PDB entry 6R23 | electron microscopy, 4.90 A resolution (low resolution: residue-level contacts below are approximate; hydrogen-bond / salt-bridge calls are withheld) | chains A and B

# Chain A (and B)
Molecule: Transposon Ty3-I Gag-Pol polyprotein
From: Saccharomyces cerevisiae (strain ATCC 204508 / S288c)
Notes: EC 3.4.23.-, 2.7.7.49, 2.7.7.7, 3.1.26.4; engineered mutation(s): D336I; chain B of this document is another copy of the same molecule, construct and numbering; everything in this record applies to it too
UniProt: Q7LHG5 (YI31B_YEAST); residues 1-309 here = UniProt positions 1-309
Chain sequence (309 residues; numbered 1 to 309; the number before each row is that of its first residue):
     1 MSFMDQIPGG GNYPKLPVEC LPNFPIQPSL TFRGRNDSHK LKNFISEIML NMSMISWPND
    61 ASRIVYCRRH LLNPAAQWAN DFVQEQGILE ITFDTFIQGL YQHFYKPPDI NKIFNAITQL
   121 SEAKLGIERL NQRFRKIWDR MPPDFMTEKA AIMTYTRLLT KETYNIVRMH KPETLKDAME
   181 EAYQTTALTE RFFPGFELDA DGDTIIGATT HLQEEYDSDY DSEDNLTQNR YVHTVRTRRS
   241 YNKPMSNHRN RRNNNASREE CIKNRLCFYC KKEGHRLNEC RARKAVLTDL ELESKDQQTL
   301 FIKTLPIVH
Unresolved in the structure: 1-104, 196-309
Curated features (UniProtKB/Swiss-Prot):
  - zinc finger: Arg265 to Ala282 (CCHC-type)
  - site (Cleavage): Gly207, Ala208, His233, Thr234, His309

# Interface between chain A and chain B
Residue-residue contacts - 16 pairs, chain A then chain B:
  Ile110(A) - Met153(B)
  Asn111(A) - Met153(B)
  Asn111(A) - Arg157(B)
  Phe114(A) - Met153(B)
  Phe114(A) - Arg157(B)
  Asn115(A) - Arg157(B)
  Phe145(A) - Thr147(B)
  Phe145(A) - Ala150(B)
  Thr147(A) - Phe145(B)
  Ala150(A) - Phe145(B)
  Met153(A) - Ile110(B)
  Met153(A) - Asn111(B)
  Met153(A) - Phe114(B)
  Arg157(A) - Asn111(B)
  Arg157(A) - Phe114(B)
  Arg157(A) - Asn115(B)
Also at the interface, not in a pair above, chain A (11 interface residues in all): Asp144, Met146
Also at the interface, not in a pair above, chain B (11 interface residues in all): Asp144, Met146

# In short
The chain A/chain B interface involves 11 residues from each chain.
Chain A and chain B are both Transposon Ty3-I Gag-Pol polyprotein (Saccharomyces cerevisiae (strain ATCC
204508 / S288c)); the structure, The structure of a Ty3 retrotransposon capsid C-terminal domain dimer, was
determined by electron microscopy (same publication as 6R22 and 6R24).
